PDB entry 8EA3 | electron microscopy, 3.70 A resolution | chains X and 2 of the 30 polymer chains in the assembly

Chain X:
Molecule: TnsB
Organism: Scytonema hofmannii
Sequence (584 residues; each row starts with the number of its first residue):
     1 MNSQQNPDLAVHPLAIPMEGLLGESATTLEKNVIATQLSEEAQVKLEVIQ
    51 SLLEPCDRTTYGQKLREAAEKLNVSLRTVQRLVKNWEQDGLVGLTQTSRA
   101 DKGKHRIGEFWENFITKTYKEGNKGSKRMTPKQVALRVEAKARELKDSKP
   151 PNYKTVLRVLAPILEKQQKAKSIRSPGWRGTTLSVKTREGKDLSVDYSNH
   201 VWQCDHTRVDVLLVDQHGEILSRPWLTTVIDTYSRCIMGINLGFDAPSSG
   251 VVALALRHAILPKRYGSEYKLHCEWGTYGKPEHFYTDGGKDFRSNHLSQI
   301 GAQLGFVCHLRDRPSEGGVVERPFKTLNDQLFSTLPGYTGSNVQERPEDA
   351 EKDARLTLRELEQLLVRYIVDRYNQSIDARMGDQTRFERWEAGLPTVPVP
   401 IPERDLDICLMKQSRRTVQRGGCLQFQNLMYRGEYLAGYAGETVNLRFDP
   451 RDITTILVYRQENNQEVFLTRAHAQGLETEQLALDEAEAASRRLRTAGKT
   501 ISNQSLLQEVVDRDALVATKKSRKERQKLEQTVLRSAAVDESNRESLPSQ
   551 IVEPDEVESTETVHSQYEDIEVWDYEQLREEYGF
Disordered / not traced: 1-28, 517-523, 543-584
Metal / ion sites: Mg2+: Asp-205, Asp-287 (shared with 1 residue of chain 6)
Reported in the primary citation:
  - mutagenesis - Y439A: decreased catalytic activity with TnsC
  - mutagenesis - R432A: unchanged catalytic activity with TnsC
  - mutagenesis - R432A: unchanged catalytic activity (ATP hydrolysis)

Chain 2:
Molecule: LE_R
Sequence (51 nucleotides; numbered 1 to 51; the number before each row is that of its first residue):
     1 TGTACAGTGACAAATTATCTGTCGTCGGTGACAGATTAATGTCATTGTGA
    51 C
Disordered / not traced: 30-51

How chain X and chain 2 interact:
Residue-residue contacts - 30 pairs, chain X then chain 2:
  Arg-174(X) with DA4(2), base contact
  Ser-175(X) with DG2(2), hydrogen bond to the phosphate; DT3(2), base contact
  Pro-176(X) with DG2(2), phosphate contact; DT3(2), base contact
  Gly-177(X) with DT1(2), base contact; DT3(2), phosphate contact
  Trp-178(X) with DT1(2), hydrogen bond to the base; DG2(2), phosphate contact; DT3(2), hydrogen bond to the phosphate
  Arg-179(X) with DT1(2), base contact
  Arg-235(X) with DA4(2), salt bridge to the phosphate
  Ser-315(X) with DG2(2), sugar contact
  Gly-318(X) with DG2(2), hydrogen bond to the base; DT3(2), sugar contact
  Val-319(X) with DT3(2), sugar contact
  Glu-321(X) with DG2(2), base contact
  Arg-322(X) with DG2(2), base contact; DT3(2), hydrogen bond to the base; DA4(2), hydrogen bond to the base; DC5(2), hydrogen bond to the sugar
  Thr-326(X) with DC5(2), sugar contact
  Gln-330(X) with DC5(2), hydrogen bond to the phosphate; DA6(2), hydrogen bond to the phosphate
  Ala-379(X) with DA4(2), sugar contact
  Arg-380(X) with DG2(2), hydrogen bond to the phosphate; DT3(2), salt bridge to the phosphate; DA4(2), salt bridge to the phosphate
  Arg-386(X) with DA4(2), sugar contact; DC5(2), salt bridge to the phosphate
Interface residues without a listed pair, chain X (22 interface residues in all): Thr-182, Leu-183, Glu-316, Ile-377, Asp-378

Summary:
22 residues of chain X face 6 of chain 2 across their interface; the contacts include 10 hydrogen bonds and 4
salt bridges. Polar pairs include Trp-178(X)/DT1(2), Gly-318(X)/DG2(2) and Arg-322(X)/DT3(2). From the paper:
Y439A of chain X reduces catalytic activity with TnsC; R432A of chain X leaves catalytic activity with TnsC
unchanged.
Chain X is TnsB (Scytonema hofmannii) and chain 2 is LE_R; the structure, V-K CAST Transpososome from
Scytonema hofmanni, major configuration, was determined by electron microscopy, deposited together with 8EA4
and 7SVU.
